Entry 9GGD (electron microscopy, 2.67 A resolution); this record covers chains A and B of the 5 polymer chains in the assembly.

# Chain A
Protein: DNA polymerase subunit gamma-1
Organism: Homo sapiens
Notes: EC 2.7.7.7, 3.1.11.-, 4.2.99.-
UniProtKB: P54098 (DPOG1_HUMAN); residues 26-1239 here = UniProt positions 26-1239
Sequence (1221 residues; row label = number of the first residue in the row):
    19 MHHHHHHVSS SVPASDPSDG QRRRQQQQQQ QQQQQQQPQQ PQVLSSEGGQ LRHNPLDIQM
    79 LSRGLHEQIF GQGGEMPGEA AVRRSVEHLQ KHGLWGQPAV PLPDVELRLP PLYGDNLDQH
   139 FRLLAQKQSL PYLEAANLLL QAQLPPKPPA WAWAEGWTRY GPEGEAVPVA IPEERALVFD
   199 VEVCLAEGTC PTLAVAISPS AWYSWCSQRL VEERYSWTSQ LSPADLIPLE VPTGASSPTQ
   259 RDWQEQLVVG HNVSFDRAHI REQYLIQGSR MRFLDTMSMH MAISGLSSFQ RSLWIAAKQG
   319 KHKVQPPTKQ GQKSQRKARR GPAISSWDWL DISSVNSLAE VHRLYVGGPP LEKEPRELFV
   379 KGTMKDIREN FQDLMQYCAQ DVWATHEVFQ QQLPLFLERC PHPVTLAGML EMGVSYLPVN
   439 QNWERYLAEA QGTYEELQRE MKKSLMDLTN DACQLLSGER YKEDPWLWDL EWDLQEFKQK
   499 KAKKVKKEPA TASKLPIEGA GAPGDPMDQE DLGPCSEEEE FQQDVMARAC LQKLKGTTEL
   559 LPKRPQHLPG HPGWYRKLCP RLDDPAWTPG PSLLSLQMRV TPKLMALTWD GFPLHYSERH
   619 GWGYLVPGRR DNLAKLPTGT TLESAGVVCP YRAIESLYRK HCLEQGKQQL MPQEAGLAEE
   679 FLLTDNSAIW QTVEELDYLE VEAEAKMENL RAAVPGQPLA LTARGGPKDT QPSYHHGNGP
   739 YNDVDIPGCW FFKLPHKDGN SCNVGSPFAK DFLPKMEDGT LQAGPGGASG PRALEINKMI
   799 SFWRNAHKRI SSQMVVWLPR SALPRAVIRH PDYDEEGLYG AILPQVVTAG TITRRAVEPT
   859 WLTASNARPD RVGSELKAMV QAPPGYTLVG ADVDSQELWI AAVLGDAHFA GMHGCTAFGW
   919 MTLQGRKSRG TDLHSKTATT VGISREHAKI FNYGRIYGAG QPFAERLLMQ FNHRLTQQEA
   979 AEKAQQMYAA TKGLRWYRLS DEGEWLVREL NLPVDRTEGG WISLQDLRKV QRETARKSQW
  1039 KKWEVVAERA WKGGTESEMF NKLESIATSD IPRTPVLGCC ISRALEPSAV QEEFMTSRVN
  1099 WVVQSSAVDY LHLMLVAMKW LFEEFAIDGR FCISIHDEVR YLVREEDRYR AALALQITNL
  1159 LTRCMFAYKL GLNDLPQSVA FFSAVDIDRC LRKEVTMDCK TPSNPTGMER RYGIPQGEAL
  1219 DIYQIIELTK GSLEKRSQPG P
Disordered / not traced: 19-66, 249-262, 318-341, 499-531, 627-647, 663-730, 989-1050, 1234-1239
Differences from the reference sequence: initiating methionine (19); expression tag (20-25); engineered mutation T467 (Ala in P54098)
Bound ions: Ca2+: D890, V891, D1135 (together with 2'-deoxycytidine-5'-triphosphate)
Residues lining bound ligands:
  - A1IK1 (1-[(4S)-8-chloranyl-3,4-dihydro-2H-chromen-4-yl]-3-(1-phenylpyrazol-3-yl)urea): Q564, H565, L566, P567, H569, Y573, C577, P578, L580, W585, P587, G588
  - 2'-deoxycytidine-5'-triphosphate (DCP): R853, D890, V891, D892, S893, Q894, E895, K925, H932, R943, K947, I948, Y951, Y955, D1135
Reported in the primary citation:
  - binding site for A1IK1: L566, H569, W585, G588
  - disease-associated variants - R232H, A467T: decreased catalytic activity
  - mutagenesis - L566A, H569A, W585A: abolished binding to A1IK1

# Chain B
Protein: DNA polymerase subunit gamma-2
Organism: Homo sapiens
Notes: engineered mutation(s): A169T
UniProtKB: Q9UHN1 (DPOG2_HUMAN); residue numbers follow UniProt; this construct covers 26-485
Sequence (467 residues; each row starts with the number of its first residue):
    25 MDAGQPELLT ERSSPKGGHV KSHAELEGNG EHPEAPGSGE GSEALLEICQ RRHFLSGSKQ
    85 QLSRDSLLSG CHPGFGPLGV ELRKNLAAEW WTSVVVFREQ VFPVDALHHK PGPLLPGDSA
   145 FRLVSAETLR EILQDKELSK EQLVTFLENV LKTSGKLREN LLHGALEHYV NCLDLVNKRL
   205 PYGLAQIGVC FHPVFDTKQI RNGVKSIGEK TEASLVWFTP PRTSNQWLDF WLRHRLQWWR
   265 KFAMSPSNFS SSDCQDEEGR KGNKLYYNFP WGKELIETLW NLGDHELLHM YPGNVSKLHG
   325 RDGRKNVVPC VLSVNGDLDR GMLAYLYDSF QLTENSFTRK KNLHRKVLKL HPCLAPIKVA
   385 LDVGRGPTLE LRQVCQGLFN ELLENGISVW PGYLETMQSS LEQLYSKYDE MSILFTVLVT
   445 ETTLENGLIH LRSRDTTMKE MMHISKLKDF LIKYISSAKN VHHHHHH
Disordered / not traced: 25-66, 138-176, 219-228, 355-368, 483-491
Differences from the reference sequence: initiating methionine (25); variant T169 (Ala in Q9UHN1); expression tag (486-491)
Residues lining bound ligands: A1IK1 (1-[(4S)-8-chloranyl-3,4-dihydro-2H-chromen-4-yl]-3-(1-phenylpyrazol-3-yl)urea): F439, L455, R456, S457, T460, M462, E464, M466, F474, Y478

# Interface between chain A and chain B
Residue-residue contacts (64):
  E447(A) with R257(B), salt bridge
  E454(A) with Q261(B)
  R457(A) with Q261(B)
  K461(A) with R264(B); K265(B), hydrogen bond (side chain-backbone); A267(B); P270(B)
  D465(A) with M268(B); K373(B), salt bridge
  N468(A) with D459(B); T460(B)
  D469(A) with K373(B), salt bridge
  C471(A) with T460(B); M462(B)
  Q472(A) with R369(B); T461(B)
  L474(A) with M462(B), hydrophobic
  F495(A) with L452(B), hydrophobic; M465(B)
  Q497(A) with N450(B)
  D542(A) with N404(B), hydrogen bond
  M544(A) with Q397(B)
  A545(A) with Q397(B), hydrogen bond (backbone-side chain); Q400(B); G401(B)
  R546(A) with E408(B), salt bridge
  C548(A) with E394(B), hydrogen bond; Q397(B); V398(B), hydrophobic
  L549(A) with V398(B), hydrophobic; G401(B); L402(B); E405(B); I468(B), hydrophobic
  L552(A) with V398(B), hydrophobic; T447(B); L448(B); H467(B); I468(B)
  T555(A) with N450(B), hydrogen bond (side chain-backbone); H467(B), hydrogen bond
  T556(A) with H467(B)
  L559(A) with H467(B)
  P563(A) with K470(B)
  L566(A) with E464(B)
  P567(A) with E464(B)
  G568(A) with E464(B), hydrogen bond (backbone-side chain)
  H569(A) with T460(B), hydrogen bond; M462(B); E464(B), salt bridge
  Y573(A) with T460(B)
  L580(A) with F474(B), hydrophobic; K477(B)
  W585(A) with K477(B); Y478(B), hydrophobic; S481(B), hydrogen bond (backbone-side chain)
  T586(A) with S481(B)
  P587(A) with Y478(B), hydrophobic; S481(B); A482(B), hydrophobic
  E833(A) with R328(B)
  T1204(A) with D253(B)
  R1208(A) with Q250(B)
  R1209(A) with R257(B)
Also at the interface, not in a pair above, chain A (41 interface residues in all): R443, S475, K553, E834, P1203
Also at the interface, not in a pair above, chain B (43 interface residues in all): G327, G451, K463, S469

# Summary
Chain A and chain B form an interface of 41 and 43 residues respectively; the contacts include 9 hydrogen
bonds and 5 salt bridges. Among the polar pairs are E447(A)-R257(B), D465(A)-K373(B) and D469(A)-K373(B). From
the paper: a binding site for A1IK1 at L566(A), H569(A) and W585(A) among others; L566A, H569A and W585A of
chain A abolish binding to A1IK1; 5 substitutions were tested in all.
Chain A is DNA polymerase subunit gamma-1 and chain B is DNA polymerase subunit gamma-2, both from Homo
sapiens; the structure, Structure of the A467T mutant of human mitochondrial DNA polymerase gamma in complex
with PZL-A, was determined by electron microscopy together with 9GGB, 9GGC, 9GGE and 9GGF from the same study.
